PDB entry 1MVA | X-ray diffraction, 3.00 A resolution | chains A and C of the 3 polymer chains in the assembly

[Chain A (and C)]
Protein: Bacteriophage MS2 capsid
From: Enterobacterio phage MS2
Notes: chain C of this document is another copy of the same molecule, construct and numbering; everything in this record applies to it too
UniProtKB: P03612 (COAT_BPMS2); residues 1-129 here = UniProt positions 1-129
Sequence (129 residues; numbered 1 to 129; the number before each row is that of its first residue):
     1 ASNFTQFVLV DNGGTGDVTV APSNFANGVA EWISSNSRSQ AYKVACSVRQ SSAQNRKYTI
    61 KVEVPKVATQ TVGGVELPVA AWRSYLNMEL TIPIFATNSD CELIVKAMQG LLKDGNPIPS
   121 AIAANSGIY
Construct notes: engineered mutation Ala-45 (Thr in P03612)

[Chain A / chain C interface]
Contacting residue pairs (17; chain A residue first):
  Ser-2(A) / Ala-1(C)  hydrogen bond (side chain-backbone)
  Phe-4(A) / Ala-1(C)  hydrogen bond (backbone-backbone)
  Thr-5(A) / Ala-1(C)
  Pro-22(A) / Ala-1(C)  hydrophobic
  Ala-26(A) / Phe-25(C)  hydrophobic
  Ala-26(A) / Gly-28(C)
  Asn-27(A) / Asn-27(C)
  Asn-27(A) / Gly-28(C)
  Asn-36(A) / Asn-98(C)
  Ser-37(A) / Ile-94(C)
  Ser-37(A) / Phe-95(C)
  Ser-37(A) / Ala-96(C)
  Ser-37(A) / Thr-97(C)
  Arg-38(A) / Arg-56(C)
  Arg-38(A) / Ile-94(C)  hydrogen bond (backbone-backbone)
  Ser-39(A) / Ile-94(C)  hydrogen bond (backbone-backbone)
  Pro-78(A) / Phe-95(C)
Other interface residues (no listed pair), chain A (14 interface residues in all): Phe-25, Ser-35, Leu-77

[In short]
The interface between chain A and chain C involves 14 residues on one side and 10 on the other; the contacts
include 4 hydrogen bonds. Polar contacts include Ser-2(A)/Ala-1(C), Phe-4(A)/Ala-1(C) and Arg-38(A)/Ile-94(C).
Chain A and chain C are both Bacteriophage MS2 capsid (Enterobacterio phage MS2); the structure, Structure of
a protein capsid of the T45A mutant of phage MS2, was determined by X-ray diffraction together with 1AQ3, 1AQ4
and 1MVB from the same study.
